PDB entry 4WXZ | X-ray diffraction, 2.70 A resolution | chains C and D of the 6 polymer chains in the assembly

Chain C (and D):
Molecule: Pyridoxal biosynthesis lyase PdxS
From: Geobacillus kaustophilus
Notes: EC 4.-.-.-; chain D of this document is another copy of the same molecule, construct and numbering; everything in this record applies to it too
Reference sequence: Q5L3Y2 (PDXS_GEOKA); residues 1-294 here = UniProt positions 1-294
Chain sequence (304 residues; numbered -9 to 294; the number before each row is that of its first residue; numbers below 1 keep their minus sign (Glu-9 is residue -9)):
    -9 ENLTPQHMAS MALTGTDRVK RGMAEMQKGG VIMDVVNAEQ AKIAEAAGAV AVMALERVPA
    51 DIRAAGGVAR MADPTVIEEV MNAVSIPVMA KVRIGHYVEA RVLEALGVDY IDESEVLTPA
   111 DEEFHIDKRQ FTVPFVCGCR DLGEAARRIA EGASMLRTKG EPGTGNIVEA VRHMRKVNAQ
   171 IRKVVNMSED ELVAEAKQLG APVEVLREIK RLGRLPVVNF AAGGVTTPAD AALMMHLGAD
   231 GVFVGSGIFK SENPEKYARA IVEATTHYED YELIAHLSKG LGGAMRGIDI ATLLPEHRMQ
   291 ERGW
Disordered / not traced: -9 to 5, 47-55, 271-294 (chain D: -9 to 15, 47-56, 271-294)
Differences from the reference sequence: expression tag (-9 to 0); conflict Thr216 (Ala in Q5L3Y2)
Modified / non-standard residues: Lys81 ((2S)-2-azanyl-6-[[(3R,4R)-3,4-bis(oxidanyl)-2-oxidanylidene-5-phosphonooxy-pentyl]amino]hexanoic acid; L5P); Lys149 ((2S)-2-azanyl-6-[[(2R,4R)-1,4-bis(oxidanyl)-3-oxidanylidene-5-phosphonooxy-pentan-2-yl]amino]hexanoic acid; LRK)
UniProt features mapped onto this chain:
  - binding site (D-ribose 5-phosphate): Asp24, Gly153, Gly214, Gly235, Ser236
  - binding site (D-glyceraldehyde 3-phosphate): Arg165

How chain C and chain D interact:
Residue-residue contacts - 35 pairs, chain C then chain D:
  Val58(C) - Thr154(D)
  Arg60(C) - Gly155(D)  hydrogen bond (side chain-backbone)
  Arg60(C) - Thr216(D)
  Arg60(C) - Thr217(D)
  Asp63(C) - Ser268(D)
  Asp63(C) - Lys269(D)
  Asp63(C) - Gly270(D)
  Pro64(C) - Ser268(D)
  Thr65(C) - Lys269(D)
  Glu68(C) - Lys269(D)  salt bridge
  Arg83(C) - Asp220(D)  salt bridge
  His86(C) - Ala219(D)
  His86(C) - Asp220(D)  salt bridge
  His86(C) - Leu223(D)
  Tyr87(C) - His226(D)
  Tyr87(C) - Tyr261(D)
  Val88(C) - Ala219(D)
  Val88(C) - Ala222(D)
  Val88(C) - Leu223(D)
  Glu89(C) - Ala219(D)
  Arg91(C) - Tyr261(D)
  Val92(C) - Ile264(D)  hydrophobic
  Val92(C) - Ala265(D)  hydrophobic
  Ala95(C) - Glu262(D)
  Thr108(C) - Asn156(D)
  Pro109(C) - Asn156(D)
  Pro109(C) - Val158(D)
  Ala110(C) - Ile157(D)  hydrophobic
  Ala110(C) - Val158(D)
  Ala110(C) - Val161(D)
  Asp111(C) - Val161(D)
  Asp111(C) - Arg165(D)  salt bridge
  Glu112(C) - Val158(D)
  Glu112(C) - Arg162(D)  salt bridge
  Phe114(C) - Arg165(D)
Also at the interface, not in a pair above, chain C (23 interface residues in all): Gly85, Leu96, Glu113

Overview:
23 residues of chain C face 22 of chain D across their interface, with 1 hydrogen bond and 5 salt bridges.
Polar pairs include Glu68(C)-Lys269(D), Arg83(C)-Asp220(D) and His86(C)-Asp220(D). From UniProt: 5 D-ribose
5-phosphate-binding residues and D-glyceraldehyde 3-phosphate-binding residue Arg165(C) on chain C.
Both chains are Pyridoxal biosynthesis lyase PdxS (Geobacillus kaustophilus). Entry 4WXZ (PdxS (G.
stearothermophilus) co-crystallized with R5P) was determined by X-ray diffraction together with 4WXY from the
same study.
